PDB entry 3ZTJ | X-ray diffraction, 3.41 A resolution | chains G and H of the 12 polymer chains in the assembly

[Chain G]
Name: FI6V3 antibody heavy chain
From: Homo sapiens
Notes: antibody fragment or engineered binder
Chain sequence (226 residues; row label = number of the first residue in the row; a row labelled like 82A-82C holds insertion residues (82A, then the next letters in order)):
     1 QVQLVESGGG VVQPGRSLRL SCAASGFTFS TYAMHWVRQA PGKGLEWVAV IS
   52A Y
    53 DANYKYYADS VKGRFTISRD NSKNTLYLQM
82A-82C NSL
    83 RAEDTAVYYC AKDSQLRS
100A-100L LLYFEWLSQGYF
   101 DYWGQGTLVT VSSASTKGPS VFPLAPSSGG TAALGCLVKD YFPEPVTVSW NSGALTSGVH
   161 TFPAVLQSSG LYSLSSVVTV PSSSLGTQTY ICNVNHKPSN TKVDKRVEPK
Not modelled in the structure: 114-210
Disulfide bonds: Cys22-Cys92

[Chain H]
Name: FI6V3 antibody light chain
From: Homo sapiens
Notes: antibody fragment or engineered binder
Chain sequence (218 residues; row label = number of the first residue in the row; a row labelled like 27A-27D holds insertion residues (27A, then the next letters in order)):
     1 DIVMTQSPDS LAVSLGERAT INCKSSQ
27A-27D SVTF
    28 NYKNYLAWYQ QKPGQPPKLL IYWASTRESG VPDRFSGSGS GTDFTLTISS LQAEDVAVYY
    88 CQQHYRTPPT FGQGTKVEIK RTVAAPSVFI FPPSDEQLKS GTASVVCLLN NFYPREAKVQ
   148 WKVDNALQSG NSQESVTEQD SKDSTYSLSS TLTLSKADYE KHKVYACEVT HQGLSSPVTK
   208 SFNRGEC
Not modelled in the structure: 104-214
Disulfide bonds: Cys23-Cys88
Reported in the primary citation:
  - mutagenesis - R93S: decreased binding to group 2 HA

[Interface between chain G and chain H]
Residue-residue contacts (35):
  Gln39(G) - Gln38(H)
  Gln39(G) - Tyr87(H)  hydrogen bond
  Lys43(G) - Gln100(H)
  Gly44(G) - Gly99(H)
  Gly44(G) - Gln100(H)
  Leu45(G) - Tyr87(H)  hydrophobic
  Leu45(G) - Phe98(H)
  Leu45(G) - Gly99(H)  hydrogen bond (backbone-backbone)
  Trp47(G) - Thr94(H)
  Trp47(G) - Pro95(H)  hydrophobic
  Trp47(G) - Pro96(H)
  Tyr91(G) - Pro43(H)  hydrophobic
  Gln97(G) - Trp50(H)
  Glu100E(G) - Thr94(H)
  Trp100F(G) - Arg93(H)
  Trp100F(G) - Thr94(H)  hydrogen bond (backbone-backbone)
  Leu100G(G) - Thr94(H)  hydrogen bond (backbone-side chain)
  Ser100H(G) - Tyr32(H)
  Ser100H(G) - His91(H)
  Ser100H(G) - Tyr92(H)
  Gln100I(G) - His91(H)  hydrogen bond (backbone-backbone)
  Gln100I(G) - Thr94(H)  hydrogen bond
  Gly100J(G) - His91(H)
  Tyr100K(G) - Ala34(H)  hydrophobic
  Tyr100K(G) - Leu46(H)  hydrophobic
  Tyr100K(G) - Tyr49(H)
  Tyr100K(G) - Trp50(H)  hydrophobic
  Tyr100K(G) - His91(H)
  Phe100L(G) - Leu46(H)
  Phe100L(G) - Gln89(H)
  Phe100L(G) - Pro96(H)  hydrophobic
  Asp101(G) - Leu46(H)
  Trp103(G) - Pro44(H)
  Gly104(G) - Pro43(H)
  Gln105(G) - Pro43(H)
Other interface residues (no listed pair), chain G (24 interface residues in all): Val37, Gly42, Glu46, Asp61, Tyr102
Other interface residues (no listed pair), chain H (21 interface residues in all): Asp1, Ser56

[Summary]
The interface between chain G and chain H involves 24 residues on one side and 21 on the other; the contacts
include 6 hydrogen bonds. Polar pairs include Gln39(G)-Tyr87(H), Leu100G(G)-Thr94(H) and Gln100I(G)-Thr94(H).
From the paper: R93S of chain H reduces binding to group 2 HA.
Here chain G is FI6V3 antibody heavy chain and chain H is FI6V3 antibody light chain, both from Homo sapiens.
Entry 3ZTJ (Structure of influenza A neutralizing antibody selected from cultures of single human plasma cells
in complex ...) was determined by X-ray diffraction, deposited together with 3ZTN.
